8HAI - chains G and I of the 11 polymer chains in the assembly; structure by electron microscopy, 4.70 A resolution (low resolution: residue-level contacts below are approximate; hydrogen-bond / salt-bridge calls are withheld).

== Chain G ==
Molecule: Histone H2A type 1-B/E
From: Homo sapiens
UniProt: P04908 (H2A1B_HUMAN); residues 1-129 here correspond to UniProt positions 2-130 (UniProt number = residue number + 1)
Chain sequence (129 residues; row label = number of the first residue in the row):
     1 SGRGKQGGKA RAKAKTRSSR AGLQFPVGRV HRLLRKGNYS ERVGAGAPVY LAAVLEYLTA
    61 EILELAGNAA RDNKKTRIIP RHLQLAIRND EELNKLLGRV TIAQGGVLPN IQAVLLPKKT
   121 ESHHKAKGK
Disordered / not traced: 1-13, 119-129
Swiss-Prot annotation at these positions:
  - modified residue: Ser1 (N-acetylserine), Arg3 (Citrulline), Lys5 (N6-(2-hydroxyisobutyryl)lysine), Lys9 (N6-(2-hydroxyisobutyryl)lysine), Lys13 (N6-(beta-hydroxybutyryl)lysine), Lys36 (N6-(2-hydroxyisobutyryl)lysine), Lys74 (N6-(2-hydroxyisobutyryl)lysine), Lys75 (N6-(2-hydroxyisobutyryl)lysine), Lys95 (N6-(2-hydroxyisobutyryl)lysine), Gln104 (N5-methylglutamine), Lys118 (N6-(2-hydroxyisobutyryl)lysine), Lys119 (N6-crotonyllysine), Thr120 (Phosphothreonine), Lys125 (N6-crotonyllysine)
  - cross-link (Glycyl lysine isopeptide (Lys-Gly)): Lys13 (interchain with G-Cter in ubiquitin), Lys15 (interchain with G-Cter in ubiquitin), Lys119 (interchain with G-Cter in ubiquitin)

== Chain I ==
Molecule: 180-nt DNA strand
From: Homo sapiens
Sequence (180 nucleotides; row label = number of the first residue in the row):
     1 ATCCGTCCGT TACCGCCATC AATATCCACC TGCAGATTCT ACCAAAAGTG TATTTGGAAA
    61 CTGCTCCATC AAAAGGCATG TTCAGCTGAA TTCAGCTGAA CATGCCTTTT GATGGAGCAG
   121 TTTCCAAATA CACTTTTGGT AGAATCTGCA GGTGGATATT GATGGCGGTA ACGGACGGAT
Disordered / not traced: 1-17, 165-180

== Interface between chain G and chain I ==
Residue-residue contacts (17):
  Thr16(G) - DT137(I)
  Arg29(G) - DG138(I)
  Arg29(G) - DG139(I)
  Arg35(G) - DT129(I)
  Arg42(G) - DA128(I)
  Arg42(G) - DT129(I)
  Val43(G) - DA128(I)
  Val43(G) - DT129(I)
  Gly44(G) - DA128(I)
  Ala45(G) - DA128(I)
  Lys75(G) - DC149(I)
  Lys75(G) - DA150(I)
  Thr76(G) - DG148(I)
  Thr76(G) - DC149(I)
  Arg77(G) - DG148(I)
  Arg77(G) - DC149(I)
  Lys118(G) - DT160(I)
Also at the interface, not in a pair above, chain G (14 interface residues in all): His31, Glu41, Lys74

== Overview ==
The interface between chain G and chain I involves 14 residues on one side and 9 on the other.
Chain G is Histone H2A type 1-B/E and chain I is a 180-nt DNA strand, both from Homo sapiens; the structure,
Cryo-EM structure of the p300 catalytic core bound to the H4K12acK16ac nucleosome, class 1 (4.7 angstrom ...,
was determined by electron microscopy (same publication as 8HAG, 8HAH, 8HAJ, 8HAK, 8HAL, 8HAM and 8HAN).
